7QJ3 - chains 2 and N of the 22 polymer chains in the assembly; structure by electron microscopy, 7.60 A resolution (low resolution: residue-level contacts below are approximate; hydrogen-bond / salt-bridge calls are withheld).

Chain 2:
Protein: Tubulin gamma-1 chain
From: Homo sapiens
UniProtKB: P23258 (TBG1_HUMAN); residue numbers follow UniProt; this construct covers 1-451
Chain sequence (451 residues; each row starts with the number of its first residue):
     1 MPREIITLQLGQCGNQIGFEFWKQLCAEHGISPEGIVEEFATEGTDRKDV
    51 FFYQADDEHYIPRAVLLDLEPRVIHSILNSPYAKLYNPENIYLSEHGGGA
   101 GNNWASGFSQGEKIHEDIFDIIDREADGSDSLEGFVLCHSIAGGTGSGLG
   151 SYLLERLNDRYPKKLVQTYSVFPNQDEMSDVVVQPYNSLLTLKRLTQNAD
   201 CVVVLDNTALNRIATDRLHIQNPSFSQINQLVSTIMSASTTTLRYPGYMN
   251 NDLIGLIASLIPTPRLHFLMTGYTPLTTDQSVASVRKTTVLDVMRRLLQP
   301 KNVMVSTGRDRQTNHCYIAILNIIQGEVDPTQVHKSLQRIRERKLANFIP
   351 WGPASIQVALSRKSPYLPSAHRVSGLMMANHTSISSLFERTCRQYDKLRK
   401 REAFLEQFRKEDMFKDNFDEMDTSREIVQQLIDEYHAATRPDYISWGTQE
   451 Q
Not modelled in the structure: 1-2, 42-44, 94-100, 178-179, 280-286, 307-312, 448-451
Curated features (UniProtKB/Swiss-Prot):
  - binding site (GTP): Ala142 to Gly148
  - modified residue: Ser131 (Phosphoserine)

Chain N:
Protein: Gamma-tubulin complex component 3
From: Homo sapiens
UniProtKB: Q96CW5 (GCP3_HUMAN); numbering as in UniProt (aligned over 1-907)
Chain sequence (907 residues; numbered 1 to 907; the number before each row is that of its first residue):
     1 MATPDQKSPNVLLQNLCCRILGRSEADVAQQFQYAVRVIGSNFAPTVERD
    51 EFLVAEKIKKELIRQRREADAALFSELHRKLHSQGVLKNKWSILYLLLSL
   101 SEDPRRQPSKVSSYATLFAQALPRDAHSTPYYYARPQTLPLSYQDRSAQS
   151 AQSSGSVGSSGISSIGLCALSGPAPAPQSLLPGQSNQAPGVGDCLRQQLG
   201 SRLAWTLTANQPSSQATTSKGVPSAVSRNMTRSRREGDTGGTMEITEAAL
   251 VRDILYVFQGIDGKNIKMNNTENCYKVEGKANLSRSLRDTAVRLSELGWL
   301 HNKIRRYTDQRSLDRSFGLVGQSFCAALHQELREYYRLLSVLHSQLQLED
   351 DQGVNLGLESSLTLRRLLVWTYDPKIRLKTLAALVDHCQGRKGGELASAV
   401 HAYTKTGDPYMRSLVQHILSLVSHPVLSFLYRWIYDGELEDTYHEFFVAS
   451 DPTVKTDRLWHDKYTLRKSMIPSFMTMDQSRKVLLIGKSINFLHQVCHDQ
   501 TPTTKMIAVTKSAESPQDAADLFTDLENAFQGKIDAAYFETSKYLLDVLN
   551 KKYSLLDHMQAMRRYLLLGQGDFIRHLMDLLKPELVRPATTLYQHNLTGI
   601 LETAVRATNAQFDSPEILRRLDVRLLEVSPGDTGWDVFSLDYHVDGPIAT
   651 VFTRECMSHYLRVFNFLWRAKRMEYILTDIRKGHMCNAKLLRNMPEFSGV
   701 LHQCHILASEMVHFIHQMQYYITFEVLECSWDELWNKVQQAQDLDHIIAA
   751 HEVFLDTIISRCLLDSDSRALLNQLRAVFDQIIELQNAQDAIYRAALEEL
   801 QRRLQFEEKKKQREIEGQWGVTAAEEEEENKRIGEFKESIPKMCSQLRIL
   851 THFYQGIVQQFLVLLTTSSDESLRFLSFRLDFNEHYKAREPRLRVSLGTR
   901 GRRSSHT
Not modelled in the structure: 1-244, 279-284, 348-360, 506-523, 812-826, 891-907
Curated features (UniProtKB/Swiss-Prot):
  - modified residue: Ala2 (N-acetylalanine), Ser113 (Phosphoserine)

Chain 2 / chain N interface:
Contacting residue pairs (107):
  Arg3(2) - Arg575(N)
  Arg3(2) - His576(N)
  Arg3(2) - Asp579(N)
  Thr45(2) - Asn609(N)
  Thr45(2) - Phe612(N)
  Asp46(2) - Asn609(N)
  Arg47(2) - Asp572(N)
  Arg47(2) - Arg575(N)
  Arg47(2) - Asn609(N)
  Asn158(2) - Lys689(N)
  Pro162(2) - Lys682(N)
  Pro162(2) - Cys686(N)
  Pro162(2) - Lys689(N)
  Lys163(2) - Lys682(N)
  Lys164(2) - Met685(N)
  Leu165(2) - Met685(N)
  Gln197(2) - Arg692(N)
  Asp200(2) - Met685(N)
  Pro246(2) - Gln570(N)
  Pro246(2) - Asp572(N)
  Pro246(2) - Asn609(N)
  Gly247(2) - Gln570(N)
  Gly247(2) - Gly571(N)
  Gly247(2) - Asp572(N)
  Tyr248(2) - Leu568(N)
  Tyr248(2) - Gln570(N)
  Tyr248(2) - Lys671(N)
  Tyr248(2) - Thr723(N)
  Tyr248(2) - Leu727(N)
  Met249(2) - Lys671(N)
  Met249(2) - Glu674(N)
  Met249(2) - Tyr675(N)
  Met249(2) - Gln719(N)
  Asn250(2) - Glu674(N)
  Asn250(2) - His716(N)
  Asn250(2) - Tyr720(N)
  Asn251(2) - Gly571(N)
  Asn251(2) - Arg575(N)
  Asp252(2) - Thr678(N)
  Ile254(2) - Thr678(N)
  Ile254(2) - Lys682(N)
  Gly255(2) - Thr678(N)
  Gly255(2) - His716(N)
  Ala258(2) - Arg681(N)
  Ala258(2) - Val712(N)
  Ser259(2) - Val712(N)
  Ser259(2) - His716(N)
  Ile261(2) - Arg681(N)
  Pro262(2) - Arg681(N)
  Pro262(2) - His705(N)
  Pro262(2) - Ser709(N)
  Arg265(2) - Arg692(N)
  Ile324(2) - Phe724(N)
  Val328(2) - Glu728(N)
  Pro330(2) - Phe724(N)
  Pro330(2) - Glu728(N)
  Pro330(2) - Cys729(N)
  Val333(2) - Phe724(N)
  His334(2) - Glu871(N)
  His334(2) - Phe875(N)
  Leu337(2) - Phe875(N)
  Leu337(2) - Phe878(N)
  Leu337(2) - Arg879(N)
  Leu337(2) - Phe882(N)
  Gln338(2) - Arg874(N)
  Gln338(2) - Phe875(N)
  Gln338(2) - Phe878(N)
  Arg341(2) - Phe878(N)
  Arg341(2) - Asp881(N)
  Arg341(2) - Phe882(N)
  Glu342(2) - Phe878(N)
  Lys344(2) - Glu884(N)
  Phe348(2) - Phe882(N)
  Phe348(2) - Asn883(N)
  Ile349(2) - Asn883(N)
  Ile349(2) - His885(N)
  Pro350(2) - Asn883(N)
  Trp351(2) - Ile706(N)
  Trp351(2) - Glu710(N)
  Trp351(2) - His885(N)
  Gly352(2) - Asn883(N)
  Gly352(2) - His885(N)
  Pro353(2) - Glu710(N)
  Pro353(2) - His713(N)
  Pro353(2) - His885(N)
  Pro353(2) - Tyr886(N)
  Ala354(2) - His713(N)
  Ala354(2) - Asn883(N)
  Ser355(2) - His713(N)
  Ser355(2) - Arg879(N)
  Ser355(2) - Leu880(N)
  Ser355(2) - Phe882(N)
  Ile356(2) - Gln717(N)
  Ile356(2) - Phe882(N)
  Gln357(2) - His716(N)
  Gln357(2) - Gln717(N)
  Gln357(2) - Tyr720(N)
  Val358(2) - Tyr720(N)
  Val358(2) - Phe724(N)
  Val358(2) - Arg879(N)
  Ala359(2) - Tyr720(N)
  Ala359(2) - Phe724(N)
  Leu360(2) - Phe724(N)
  Leu360(2) - Glu728(N)
  Trp446(2) - His702(N)
  Gly447(2) - His702(N)
  Gly447(2) - Ile706(N)
Also at the interface, not in a pair above, chain 2 (55 interface residues in all): Glu133, Leu321, Thr331, Lys335, Ile340
Also at the interface, not in a pair above, chain N (49 interface residues in all): Gly569, Ile722

Overview:
Chain 2 and chain N form an interface of 55 and 49 residues respectively. UniProt lists 7 GTP-binding residues
on chain 2.
Here chain 2 is Tubulin gamma-1 chain and chain N is Gamma-tubulin complex component 3, both from Homo
sapiens. Entry 7QJ3 (Structure of recombinant human gamma-Tubulin Ring Complex 8-spoked assembly intermediate
(spokes 7-14)) was determined by electron microscopy together with 7QJ0, 7QJ1, 7QJ2, 7QJ4, 7QJD and 7QJE from
the same study.
